Entry 6IX7 (X-ray diffraction, 1.83 A resolution); this record covers chains A and B.

== Chain A (and B) ==
Protein: O-methyltransferase lepI
Organism: Aspergillus flavus (strain ATCC 200026 / FGSC A1120 / NRRL 3357 / JCM 12722 / SRRC 167)
Notes: EC 2.1.1.-; chain B of this document is another copy of the same molecule, construct and numbering; everything in this record applies to it too
UniProt: B8NJH3 (LEPI_ASPFN); residues 2-387 here = UniProt positions 2-387
Sequence (405 residues; each row starts with the number of its first residue; numbers below 1 keep their minus sign (Met-17 is residue -17)):
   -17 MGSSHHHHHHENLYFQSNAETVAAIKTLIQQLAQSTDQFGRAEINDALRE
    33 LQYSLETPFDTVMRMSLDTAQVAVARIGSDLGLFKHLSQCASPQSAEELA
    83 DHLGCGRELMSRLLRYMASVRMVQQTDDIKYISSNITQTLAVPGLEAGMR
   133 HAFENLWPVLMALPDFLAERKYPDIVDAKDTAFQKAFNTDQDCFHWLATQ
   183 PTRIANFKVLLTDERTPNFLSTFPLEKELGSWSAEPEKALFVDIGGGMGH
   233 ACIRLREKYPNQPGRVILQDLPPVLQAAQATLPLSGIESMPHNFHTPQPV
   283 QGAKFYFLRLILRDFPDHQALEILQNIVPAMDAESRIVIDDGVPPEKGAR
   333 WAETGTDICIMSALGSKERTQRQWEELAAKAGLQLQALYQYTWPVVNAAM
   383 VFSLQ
Disordered / not traced: -17 to -2
Sequence notes: initiating methionine (-17); expression tag (-16 to 1); engineered mutation Ala52 (Cys in B8NJH3)
Curated features (UniProtKB/Swiss-Prot):
  - region: Cys175 to Asp195 (Substrate binding)
  - binding site (S-adenosyl-L-methionine): Gly227, Gly228, Asp252, Asn275, Phe276, Arg291
Ligand contacts:
  - B0L (4-hydroxy-3-[(2S,6E,8E)-2-methyldeca-6,8-dienoyl]-5-phenylpyridin-2(1H)-one), molecule 1: Phe41, Val44, Met45, Ser48, Leu49
  - B0L, molecule 2: Gly126, Leu127, Gly130, His133, Asn137, Leu138, Cys175, Phe176, Leu179, Phe189, Leu192, Asp195, Arg295, Asp296, Thr338, Cys341, Ile342, Ala345, Leu346
  - S-adenosylhomocysteine (SAH): Leu193, Asp225, Gly227, Gly228, Gly229, Asp252, Leu253, Val256, His274, Asn275, Phe276, His277, Arg291, Ile293
Reported in the primary citation:
  - catalytic residues: His133, Arg295, Asp296
  - mutagenesis - H133A, H133F, H133N, H133Q: abolished catalytic activity
  - mutagenesis - R295A, R295F, R295Q, R295Y: decreased catalytic activity (dehydration activity)
  - mutagenesis - M45A, R197A, R197K, D296E, T338A, T338S: unchanged catalytic activity
  - mutagenesis - R197A, R295H, R295K, R295N, D296A (10-fold), D296N: decreased catalytic activity on 9
  - mutagenesis - R295A (>1,000-fold), R295Q (>1,000-fold): abolished catalytic activity on 9

== Chain A / chain B interface ==
Pairs across the interface - 195 pairs, chain A then chain B:
  Asn0(A) - Thr18(B)
  Asn0(A) - Gly22(B)
  Asn0(A) - Glu25(B)
  Val4(A) - Ala29(B)  hydrophobic
  Ile7(A) - Ile11(B)  hydrophobic
  Lys8(A) - Ala29(B)
  Lys8(A) - Glu32(B)  salt bridge
  Lys8(A) - Leu33(B)
  Ile11(A) - Ile11(B)  hydrophobic
  Ile11(A) - Leu33(B)  hydrophobic
  Ile11(A) - Leu37(B)  hydrophobic
  Gln12(A) - Leu33(B)
  Gln12(A) - Ser36(B)  hydrogen bond
  Gln12(A) - Leu37(B)
  Leu14(A) - Ile7(B)  hydrophobic
  Ala15(A) - Leu37(B)  hydrophobic
  Thr18(A) - Asn0(B)
  Gly22(A) - Asn0(B)
  Glu25(A) - Asn0(B)  hydrogen bond
  Glu25(A) - Val4(B)
  Asn27(A) - Gln34(B)  hydrogen bond (side chain-backbone)
  Asn27(A) - Leu37(B)
  Asn27(A) - Glu38(B)
  Ala29(A) - Val4(B)  hydrophobic
  Ala29(A) - Lys8(B)
  Leu30(A) - Leu30(B)  hydrophobic
  Leu30(A) - Leu33(B)  hydrophobic
  Leu30(A) - Gln34(B)  hydrogen bond (backbone-side chain)
  Arg31(A) - Gln34(B)  hydrogen bond
  Arg31(A) - Glu38(B)  salt bridge
  Arg31(A) - Arg46(B)
  Arg31(A) - Asp50(B)  salt bridge
  Glu32(A) - Lys8(B)  salt bridge
  Leu33(A) - Lys8(B)
  Leu33(A) - Ile11(B)  hydrophobic
  Leu33(A) - Gln12(B)
  Leu33(A) - Leu30(B)  hydrophobic
  Gln34(A) - Asn27(B)  hydrogen bond (backbone-side chain)
  Gln34(A) - Leu30(B)
  Gln34(A) - Arg31(B)  hydrogen bond (side chain-backbone)
  Gln34(A) - Gln34(B)  hydrogen bond
  Tyr35(A) - Gln53(B)  hydrogen bond
  Tyr35(A) - Val102(B)
  Tyr35(A) - Arg103(B)
  Tyr35(A) - Asn117(B)  hydrogen bond (backbone-side chain)
  Ser36(A) - Gln12(B)  hydrogen bond
  Ser36(A) - Arg103(B)
  Ser36(A) - Asn117(B)
  Leu37(A) - Gln12(B)
  Leu37(A) - Ala15(B)  hydrophobic
  Leu37(A) - Asn27(B)
  Glu38(A) - Asn27(B)
  Glu38(A) - Ile118(B)
  Pro40(A) - Thr121(B)
  Pro40(A) - Leu127(B)  hydrophobic
  Phe41(A) - Asp195(B)
  Phe41(A) - Arg197(B)
  Val44(A) - Leu127(B)
  Val44(A) - Gly130(B)
  Val44(A) - Met131(B)
  Met45(A) - Trp333(B)  hydrophobic
  Met45(A) - Ala334(B)  hydrophobic
  Arg46(A) - Arg31(B)
  Arg46(A) - Gln53(B)  hydrogen bond
  Arg46(A) - Ile118(B)
  Arg46(A) - Trp333(B)
  Met47(A) - Val54(B)
  Ser48(A) - Ala134(B)
  Leu49(A) - Trp333(B)  hydrophobic
  Leu49(A) - Ala334(B)
  Leu49(A) - Gly337(B)
  Leu49(A) - Thr338(B)
  Leu49(A) - Cys341(B)  hydrophobic
  Asp50(A) - Arg31(B)  salt bridge
  Thr51(A) - Trp139(B)  hydrogen bond
  Thr51(A) - Leu142(B)
  Gln53(A) - Tyr35(B)  hydrogen bond
  Gln53(A) - Arg46(B)  hydrogen bond
  Val54(A) - Met47(B)
  Ala55(A) - Leu142(B)
  Ala55(A) - Pro146(B)
  Arg58(A) - Pro146(B)
  Arg58(A) - Asp147(B)  salt bridge
  Ile59(A) - Leu145(B)  hydrophobic
  Ile59(A) - Pro146(B)  hydrophobic
  Ile59(A) - Leu149(B)  hydrophobic
  Asp62(A) - Tyr154(B)
  Leu63(A) - Tyr154(B)
  Gly86(A) - Tyr154(B)
  Cys87(A) - Tyr154(B)  hydrophobic
  Gly88(A) - Tyr154(B)  hydrogen bond (backbone-backbone)
  Gly88(A) - Asp156(B)
  Arg89(A) - Asp156(B)
  Glu90(A) - Asp156(B)  hydrogen bond (backbone-side chain)
  Leu91(A) - Leu149(B)  hydrophobic
  Leu91(A) - Tyr154(B)
  Leu91(A) - Pro155(B)
  Leu91(A) - Asp156(B)  hydrogen bond (backbone-side chain)
  Leu91(A) - Met343(B)  hydrophobic
  Arg94(A) - Asp339(B)  salt bridge
  Arg94(A) - Met343(B)
  Arg94(A) - Ser348(B)  hydrogen bond (side chain-backbone)
  Arg94(A) - Lys349(B)
  Arg97(A) - Glu328(B)  hydrogen bond (side chain-backbone)
  Arg97(A) - Thr336(B)
  Tyr98(A) - Thr336(B)
  Tyr98(A) - Gly337(B)
  Tyr98(A) - Ile340(B)  hydrophobic
  Ser101(A) - Ala331(B)
  Ser101(A) - Arg332(B)
  Ser101(A) - Trp333(B)
  Ser101(A) - Thr336(B)  hydrogen bond
  Val102(A) - Tyr35(B)
  Val102(A) - Trp333(B)  hydrophobic
  Arg103(A) - Glu32(B)  salt bridge
  Arg103(A) - Tyr35(B)
  Arg103(A) - Ser36(B)
  Gln107(A) - Lys329(B)
  Gln107(A) - Gly330(B)  hydrogen bond (side chain-backbone)
  Asp109(A) - Lys329(B)  salt bridge
  Ile111(A) - Glu328(B)
  Ile111(A) - Lys329(B)
  Asn117(A) - Tyr35(B)  hydrogen bond (side chain-backbone)
  Asn117(A) - Ser36(B)
  Ile118(A) - Glu38(B)
  Ile118(A) - Arg46(B)
  Thr121(A) - Pro40(B)
  Leu127(A) - Pro40(B)  hydrophobic
  Leu127(A) - Val44(B)
  Gly130(A) - Val44(B)
  Met131(A) - Val44(B)
  Ala134(A) - Ser48(B)
  Phe135(A) - Met143(B)
  Phe135(A) - Pro146(B)  hydrophobic
  Trp139(A) - Thr51(B)  hydrogen bond
  Trp139(A) - Trp139(B)
  Trp139(A) - Leu142(B)  hydrophobic
  Trp139(A) - Met143(B)  hydrophobic
  Pro140(A) - Met143(B)
  Leu142(A) - Ala55(B)
  Leu142(A) - Trp139(B)  hydrophobic
  Met143(A) - Phe135(B)
  Met143(A) - Trp139(B)
  Met143(A) - Pro140(B)  hydrophobic
  Met143(A) - Met143(B)  hydrophobic
  Leu145(A) - Ile59(B)  hydrophobic
  Pro146(A) - Ala55(B)
  Pro146(A) - Arg58(B)
  Pro146(A) - Ile59(B)  hydrophobic
  Pro146(A) - Phe135(B)  hydrophobic
  Asp147(A) - Arg58(B)  salt bridge
  Leu149(A) - Ile59(B)  hydrophobic
  Leu149(A) - Leu91(B)  hydrophobic
  Tyr154(A) - Asp62(B)
  Tyr154(A) - Leu63(B)
  Tyr154(A) - Gly86(B)
  Tyr154(A) - Cys87(B)  hydrophobic
  Tyr154(A) - Gly88(B)  hydrogen bond (backbone-backbone)
  Tyr154(A) - Leu91(B)
  Pro155(A) - Leu91(B)
  Asp156(A) - Gly88(B)
  Asp156(A) - Arg89(B)  hydrogen bond (side chain-backbone)
  Asp156(A) - Glu90(B)  hydrogen bond (side chain-backbone)
  Asp156(A) - Leu91(B)  hydrogen bond (side chain-backbone)
  Ile157(A) - Glu90(B)
  Arg197(A) - Phe41(B)
  Glu328(A) - Arg97(B)  hydrogen bond (backbone-side chain)
  Glu328(A) - Ile111(B)
  Lys329(A) - Gln107(B)
  Lys329(A) - Asp109(B)
  Lys329(A) - Ile111(B)
  Gly330(A) - Gln107(B)  hydrogen bond (backbone-side chain)
  Ala331(A) - Ser101(B)
  Arg332(A) - Ser101(B)
  Trp333(A) - Met45(B)
  Trp333(A) - Arg46(B)
  Trp333(A) - Leu49(B)  hydrophobic
  Trp333(A) - Ser101(B)
  Trp333(A) - Val102(B)  hydrophobic
  Ala334(A) - Met45(B)  hydrophobic
  Ala334(A) - Leu49(B)
  Thr336(A) - Arg97(B)
  Thr336(A) - Tyr98(B)
  Thr336(A) - Ser101(B)  hydrogen bond
  Gly337(A) - Leu49(B)
  Gly337(A) - Tyr98(B)
  Thr338(A) - Leu49(B)
  Asp339(A) - Arg94(B)  salt bridge
  Ile340(A) - Arg94(B)
  Ile340(A) - Tyr98(B)  hydrophobic
  Cys341(A) - Leu49(B)  hydrophobic
  Met343(A) - Leu91(B)  hydrophobic
  Met343(A) - Arg94(B)
  Ser348(A) - Arg94(B)  hydrogen bond (backbone-side chain)
  Lys349(A) - Arg94(B)
Also at the interface, not in a pair above, chain A (104 interface residues in all): Ala1, Thr3, Ile26, Thr43, Ala52, Val56, Ala57, Leu95, Met104, Leu122, Leu138, Lys153, Asp195
Also at the interface, not in a pair above, chain B (102 interface residues in all): Ala1, Leu14, Ile26, Thr43, Ala52, Val56, Leu95, Met104, Leu122, Leu138, Lys153, Ile157

== Overview ==
104 residues of chain A face 102 of chain B across their interface; the contacts include 32 hydrogen bonds and
11 salt bridges. Polar pairs include Lys8(A)-Glu32(B), Arg31(A)-Glu38(B) and Arg31(A)-Asp50(B). From the
paper: catalytic residues His133(A), Arg295(A) and Asp296(A); R197A, R295H and R295K of chain A, among others,
reduce catalytic activity on 9; 19 substitutions were tested in all.
Chain A and chain B are both O-methyltransferase lepI (Aspergillus flavus (strain ATCC 200026 / FGSC A1120 /
NRRL 3357 / JCM 12722 / SRRC 167)); the structure, The structure of LepI C52A in complex with SAH and
substrate analogue, was determined by X-ray diffraction, deposited together with 6IX3, 6IX5, 6IX8 and 6IX9.
